Entry 8TMH (electron microscopy, 3.10 A resolution); this record covers chains B and D of the 9 polymer chains in the assembly.

# Chain B (and D)
Protein: Cobalt/magnesium transport protein CorA
Source organism: Thermotoga maritima
Notes: chain D of this document is another copy of the same molecule, construct and numbering; everything in this record applies to it too
Reference sequence: Q9WZ31 (CORA_THEMA); residues 1-351 here = UniProt positions 1-351
Chain sequence (373 residues; each row starts with the number of its first residue; numbers below 1 keep their minus sign (Met-21 is residue -21)):
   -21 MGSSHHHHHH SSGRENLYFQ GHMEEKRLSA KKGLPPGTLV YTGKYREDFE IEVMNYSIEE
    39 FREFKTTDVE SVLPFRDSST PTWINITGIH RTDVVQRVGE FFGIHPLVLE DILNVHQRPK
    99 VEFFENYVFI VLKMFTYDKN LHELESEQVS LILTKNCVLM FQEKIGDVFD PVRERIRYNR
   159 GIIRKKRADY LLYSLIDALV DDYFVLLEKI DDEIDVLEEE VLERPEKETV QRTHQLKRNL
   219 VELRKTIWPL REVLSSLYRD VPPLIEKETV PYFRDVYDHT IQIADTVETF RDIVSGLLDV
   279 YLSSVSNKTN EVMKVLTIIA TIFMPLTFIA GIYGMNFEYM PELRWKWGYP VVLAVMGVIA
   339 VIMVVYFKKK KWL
Unresolved in the structure: -21 to 3 (chain D: -21 to 0)
Construct notes: initiating methionine (-21); expression tag (-20 to 0)
UniProt features mapped onto this chain:
  - motif: Gly312 to Asn314 (Probable selectivity filter)
  - site: Asn288 (Essential for ion permeation), Leu294 (Important for closing the ion permeation pathway in the closed state), Thr295 (Threonine that confers selectivity for Co(2+) transport)
  - mutagenesis: Asp89 (D89F/K: Decreases ion transport), Asp253 (D253K: Increases protein stability. Decreases ion transport), Leu280 (L280A: Decreases ion transport), Asn288 (N288L: Abolishes Co(2+) uptake), Met291 (M291A: No effect on ion transport), Leu294 (L294A/V: Increases ion transport by suppression of an obstruction in the transmembrane ion permeation pathway), Thr295 (T295L: Strongly reduces Co(2+) uptake. Abolishes Co(2+) uptake; when associated with L-299; T295M: Strongly reduces Co(2+) uptake ...), Thr299 (T299L: Reduces Co(2+) uptake. Abolishes Co(2+) uptake; when associated with L-295; T299M: No effect on Co(2+) uptake; T299S: Abolishes Co(2+) uptake), Pro303 (P303A/G/I: Increases ion transport by suppression of a kink in the transmembrane ion permeation pathway), Thr305 (T305L: Abolishes Co(2+) uptake), Ile310 (I310A: Increases ion transport), Tyr311 (Y311A: Abolishes pentamerization. Abolishes ion transport; Y311F: No effect on pentamerization. No effect on ion transport), 7 further mutagenesis entries in UniProt

# Chain B / chain D interface
Pairs across the interface (18):
  Trp226(B) with Trp226(D), hydrophobic; Arg229(D)
  Arg229(B) with Glu230(D), salt bridge
  Tyr236(B) with Asp238(D)
  Arg237(B) with Ser233(D); Arg237(D)
  Tyr250(B) with Met1(D), hydrophobic
  Arg252(B) with Asp238(D), salt bridge
  Tyr255(B) with Glu230(D), hydrogen bond
  Ile259(B) with Glu230(D)
  Asp263(B) with Trp226(D)
  Glu266(B) with Arg222(D), salt bridge; Trp226(D)
  Thr267(B) with Lys223(D)
  Asp270(B) with Val219(D); Arg222(D), salt bridge; Arg269(D), salt bridge
  Asp277(B) with His212(D), salt bridge
Also at the interface, not in a pair above, chain B (17 interface residues in all): Asp253, Arg269, Ser273, Met291
Also at the interface, not in a pair above, chain D (16 interface residues in all): Phe101, Lys215, Glu266, Met291

# Summary
17 residues of chain B and 16 residues of chain D are in contact; the contacts include 1 hydrogen bond and 6
salt bridges. Among the polar pairs are Arg229(B)-Glu230(D), Arg252(B)-Asp238(D) and Glu266(B)-Arg222(D).
Curated annotation (UniProt) lists 19 mutagenesis sites on chain B.
Both chains are Cobalt/magnesium transport protein CorA (Thermotoga maritima). Entry 8TMH (Cryo-EM structure
of CorA in complex with conformation-specific synthetic antibody C18 and 100 uM MgCl2, State ...) was
determined by electron microscopy.
